8VML - chains A and L of the 7 polymer chains in the assembly; structure by electron microscopy, 3.50 A resolution.

== Chain A ==
Molecule: SUZ12
From: Homo sapiens
UniProtKB: Q15022 (SUZ12_HUMAN); residue numbers follow UniProt; this construct covers 1-739
Sequence (739 residues; numbered 1 to 739; the number before each row is that of its first residue):
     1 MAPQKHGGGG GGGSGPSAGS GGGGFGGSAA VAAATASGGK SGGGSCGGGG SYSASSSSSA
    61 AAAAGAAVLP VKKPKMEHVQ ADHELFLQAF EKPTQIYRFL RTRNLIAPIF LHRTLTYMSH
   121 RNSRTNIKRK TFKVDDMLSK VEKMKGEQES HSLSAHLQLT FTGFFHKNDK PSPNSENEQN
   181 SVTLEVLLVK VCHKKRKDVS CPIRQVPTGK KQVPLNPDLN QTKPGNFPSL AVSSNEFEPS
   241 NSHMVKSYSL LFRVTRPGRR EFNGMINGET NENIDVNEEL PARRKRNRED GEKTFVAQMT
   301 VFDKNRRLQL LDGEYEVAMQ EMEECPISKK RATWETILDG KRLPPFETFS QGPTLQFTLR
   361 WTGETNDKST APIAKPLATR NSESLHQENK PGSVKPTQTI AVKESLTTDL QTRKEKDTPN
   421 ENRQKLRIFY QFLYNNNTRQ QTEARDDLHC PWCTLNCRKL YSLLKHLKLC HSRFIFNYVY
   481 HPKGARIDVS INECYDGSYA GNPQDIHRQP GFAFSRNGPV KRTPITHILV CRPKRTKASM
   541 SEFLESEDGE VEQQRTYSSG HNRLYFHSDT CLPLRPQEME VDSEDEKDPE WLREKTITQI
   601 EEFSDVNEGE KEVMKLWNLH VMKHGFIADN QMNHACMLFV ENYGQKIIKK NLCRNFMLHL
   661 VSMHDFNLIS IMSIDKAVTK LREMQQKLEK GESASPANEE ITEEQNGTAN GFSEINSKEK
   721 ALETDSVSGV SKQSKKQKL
Unresolved in the structure: 1-80, 153-155, 168-181, 224-227, 255-294, 323-350, 363-425, 545-555, 683-739

== Chain L ==
Molecule: EED
From: Homo sapiens
UniProtKB: O75530 (EED_HUMAN); residues 1-441 here = UniProt positions 1-441
Sequence (441 residues; numbered 1 to 441; the number before each row is that of its first residue):
     1 MSEREVSTAP AGTDMPAAKK QKLSSDENSN PDLSGDENDD AVSIESGTNT ERPDTPTNTP
    61 NAPGRKSWGK GKWKSKKCKY SFKCVNSLKE DHNQPLFGVQ FNWHSKEGDP LVFATVGSNR
   121 VTLYECHSQG EIRLLQSYVD ADADENFYTC AWTYDSNTSH PLLAVAGSRG IIRIINPITM
   181 QCIKHYVGHG NAINELKFHP RDPNLLLSVS KDHALRLWNI QTDTLVAIFG GVEGHRDEVL
   241 SADYDLLGEK IMSCGMDHSL KLWRINSKRM MNAIKESYDY NPNKTNRPFI SQKIHFPDFS
   301 TRDIHRNYVD CVRWLGDLIL SKSCENAIVC WKPGKMEDDI DKIKPSESNV TILGRFDYSQ
   361 CDIWYMRFSM DFWQKMLALG NQVGKLYVWD LEVEDPHKAK CTTLTHHKCG AAIRQTSFSR
   421 DSSILIAVCD DASIWRWDRL R
Unresolved in the structure: 1-79
Swiss-Prot annotation at these positions:
  - modified residue: Ser2 (N-acetylserine), Ser34 (Phosphoserine), Thr55 (Phosphothreonine), Lys66 (N6,N6,N6-trimethyllysine), Lys197 (N6,N6,N6-trimethyllysine), Lys268 (N6,N6,N6-trimethyllysine), Lys284 (N6,N6,N6-trimethyllysine)
  - natural variant: Asn194 (N194S: In COGIS), Arg236 (R236G: In COGIS; R236T: In COGIS), His258 (H258Y: In COGIS), Arg302 (R302G: In COGIS; R302S: In COGIS)
  - mutagenesis: Phe97 (F97A: Abolishes binding to H3K27me3), Tyr148 (Y148A: Abolishes binding to H3K27me3), Ile193 (I193N: Impairs interaction with EZH2), Leu196 (L196P: Impairs interaction with EZH2), Ser300 to Thr301 (Impairs interaction with the matrix protein MA of HIV-1), His305 to Tyr308 (Impairs interaction with the matrix protein MA of HIV-1), Trp364 (W364A: Abolishes binding to H3K27me3; W364L: Abolishes binding to H3K27me3), Tyr365 (Y365A: Abolishes binding to H3K27me3)

== Chain A / chain L interface ==
Residue-residue contacts - 13 pairs, chain A then chain L:
  Pro510(A) - Ile183(L)
  Pro510(A) - His185(L)
  His567(A) - Pro288(L)
  Asp569(A) - Lys293(L)  salt bridge
  Thr570(A) - Arg216(L)
  Arg575(A) - Pro282(L)  hydrogen bond (side chain-backbone)
  Arg575(A) - Thr285(L)  hydrogen bond (side chain-backbone)
  Arg575(A) - Asn286(L)  hydrogen bond (side chain-backbone)
  Arg575(A) - Arg287(L)
  Gln577(A) - Asn286(L)
  Asp582(A) - Arg287(L)
  Trp591(A) - His295(L)
  Glu594(A) - Phe296(L)
Also at the interface, not in a pair above, chain A (14 interface residues in all): Arg508, Gln509, Cys571, Leu572, Lys595
Also at the interface, not in a pair above, chain L (15 interface residues in all): Lys184, Val187, Gly188, Asp223

== Overview ==
14 residues of chain A face 15 of chain L across their interface; the contacts include 3 hydrogen bonds and 1
salt bridge. Polar contacts include Asp569(A)-Lys293(L), Arg575(A)-Pro282(L) and Arg575(A)-Thr285(L). Curated
annotation (UniProt) lists 12 mutagenesis sites on chain L.
Chain A is SUZ12 and chain L is EED, both from Homo sapiens; the structure, PRC2_AJ1-450 bound to H3K4me3, was
determined by electron microscopy (same publication as 8VMI, 8VMJ, 8VMN, 8VNV, 8VNZ, 8VO0 and 8VOB).
